PDB entry 2VIS | X-ray diffraction, 3.25 A resolution | chains B and C of the 3 polymer chains in the assembly

Chain B:
Name: Immunoglobulin (IGG1, lambda)
Organism: Mus musculus
Notes: fragment: fab fragment
Amino-acid sequence (221 residues; row label = number of the first residue in the row):
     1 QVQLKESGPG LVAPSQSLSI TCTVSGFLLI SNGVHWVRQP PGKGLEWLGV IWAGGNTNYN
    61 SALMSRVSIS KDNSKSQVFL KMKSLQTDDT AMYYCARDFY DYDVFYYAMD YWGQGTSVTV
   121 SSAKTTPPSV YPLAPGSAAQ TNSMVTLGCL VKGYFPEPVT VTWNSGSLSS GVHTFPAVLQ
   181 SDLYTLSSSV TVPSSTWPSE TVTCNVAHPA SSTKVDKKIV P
Cystine bridges: Cys22-Cys95, Cys149-Cys204
Construct notes: conflict Gln3 (Lys in 4096752), Lys5 (Gln in 4096752), Leu28 (Ser in 4096752), Ile30 (Thr in 4096752), Asn32 (Tyr in 4096752), Leu63 (His in 4096752), Ile69 (Phe in 4096752), Lys83 (Asn in 4096752), Met92 (Leu in 4096752), Tyr102 (His99 in 4096752), Asp103 (Gly100 in 4096752), Ser117 (Leu108 in 4096752), Ser122 (Ala113 in 4096752), Pro135 (Ser126 in 4096752); insertion (98-100, 105-110)
Metal / ion sites: Zn2+: His173 (shared with 1 residue of chain A)

Chain C:
Name: Hemagglutinin
Organism: Influenza A virus (A/X-31(H3N2))
Notes: fragment: proteolytic fragment "ha top" containing ha1 residues 28 - 328
Reference sequence: P03437 (HEMA_IAAIC); residues 28-309 here correspond to UniProt positions 44-325 (UniProt number = residue number + 16)
Amino-acid sequence (282 residues; row label = number of the first residue in the row):
    28 TITDDQIEVT NATELVQSSS TGKICNNPHR ILDGIDCTLI DALLGDPHCD VFQNETWDLF
    88 VERSKAFSNC YPYDVPDYAS LRSLVASSGT LEFITEGFTW TGVIQNGGSN ACKRGPGSGF
   148 FSRLNWLTKS GSTYPVLNVT MPNNDNFDKL YIWGIHHPST NQEQTSLYVQ ASGRVTVSTR
   208 RSQQTIIPNI GSRPWVRGLS SRISIYWTIV KPGDVLVINS NGNLIAPRGY FKMRTGKSSI
   268 MRSDAPIDTC ISECITPNGS IPNDKPFQNV NKITYGACPK YV
Not modelled in the structure: 28-42
Cystine bridges: Cys52-Cys277, Cys64-Cys76, Cys97-Cys139, Cys281-Cys305
Modified / non-standard residues: Asn81 (glycosylation site)
Construct notes: engineered mutation Ile131 (Thr147 in P03437)
Metal / ion sites: Zn2+: His56, Glu280 (shared with 1 residue of chain A)
Residues lining bound ligands: N-acetylglucosamine (NAG; 2-acetamido-2-deoxy-beta-D-glucopyranose): Gln80, Asn81, Phe120, Ile121
UniProt features mapped onto this chain:
  - glycosylation (N-linked (GlcNAc...) asparagine): Asn38, Asn81, Asn165, Asn285

Interface between chain B and chain C:
Pairs across the interface (28; chain B residue first):
  Leu28(B) with Asn133(C)
  Ile30(B) with Gln132(C), hydrogen bond (backbone-backbone); Asn133(C)
  Ser31(B) with Ile131(C); Asn133(C), hydrogen bond
  Trp52(B) with Ser157(C); Gly158(C)
  Ala53(B) with Ile131(C), hydrophobic; Ser157(C)
  Gly54(B) with Gly129(C); Val130(C); Ser157(C), hydrogen bond (backbone-side chain)
  Asn56(B) with Ser157(C), hydrogen bond
  Asn58(B) with Ser159(C), hydrogen bond
  Tyr100(B) with Lys156(C); Ser193(C); Leu194(C)
  Tyr102(B) with Ile131(C); Gly134(C); Gly135(C); Thr155(C), hydrogen bond; Leu194(C), hydrophobic
  Asp103(B) with Ser136(C), hydrogen bond; Asn137(C), hydrogen bond
  Phe105(B) with Glu190(C); Ser193(C); Leu194(C), hydrophobic
  Tyr107(B) with Lys156(C), hydrogen bond
Interface residues without a listed pair, chain B (15 interface residues in all): Gly55, Asp101
Interface residues without a listed pair, chain C (19 interface residues in all): Trp153, Leu226

In short:
15 residues of chain B and 19 residues of chain C are in contact, with 9 hydrogen bonds. Polar pairs include
Ser31(B)-Asn133(C), Gly54(B)-Ser157(C) and Asn56(B)-Ser157(C). N-acetylglucosamine is covalently linked to
Asn81(C). The Zn2+ site is built by His56(C) and Glu280(C).
Here chain B is Immunoglobulin (IGG1, lambda) (Mus musculus) and chain C is Hemagglutinin (Influenza A virus
(A/X-31(H3N2))). Entry 2VIS (Influenza virus hemagglutinin, (escape) mutant with thr 131 replaced by ile,
complexed with a neutralizing antibody) was determined by X-ray diffraction together with 2VIR, 2VIT and 2VIU
from the same study.
